5U98 - chains A and B of the 3 polymer chains in the assembly; structure by X-ray diffraction, 2.00 A resolution.

# Chain A
Protein: HLA class I histocompatibility antigen, B-57 alpha chain
From: Homo sapiens
UniProtKB: P18465 (1B57_HUMAN); residues 1-276 here correspond to UniProt positions 25-300 (UniProt number = residue number + 24)
Amino-acid sequence (277 residues; numbered 0 to 276; the number before each row is that of its first residue; numbering starts at 0):
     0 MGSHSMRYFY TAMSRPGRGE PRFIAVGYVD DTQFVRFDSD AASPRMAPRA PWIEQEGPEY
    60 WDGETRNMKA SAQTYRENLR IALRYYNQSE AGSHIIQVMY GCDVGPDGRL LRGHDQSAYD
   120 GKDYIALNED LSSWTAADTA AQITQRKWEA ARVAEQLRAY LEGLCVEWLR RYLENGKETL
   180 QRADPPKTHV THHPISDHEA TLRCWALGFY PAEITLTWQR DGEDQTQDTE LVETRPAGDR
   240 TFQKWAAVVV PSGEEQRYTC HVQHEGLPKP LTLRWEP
Not modelled in the structure: 0-1, 275-276
Cystine bridges: Cys-101/Cys-164, Cys-203/Cys-259
Sequence notes: initiating methionine (0)
Residues lining bound ligands: Abacavir (1KX; {(1S,4R)-4-[2-amino-6-(cyclopropylamino)-9H-purin-9-yl]cyclopent-2-en-1-yl}methanol): Tyr-9, Tyr-74, Asn-77, Ile-95, Val-97, Tyr-99, Asp-114, Gln-115, Ser-116, Ala-117, Tyr-123, Ile-124, Trp-147, Leu-156
What the authors report for this chain:
  - binding site for Abacavir: Asp-114, Ser-116

# Chain B
Protein: Beta-2-microglobulin
From: Homo sapiens
UniProtKB: P61769 (B2MG_HUMAN); residues 1-99 here correspond to UniProt positions 21-119 (UniProt number = residue number + 20)
Amino-acid sequence (99 residues; numbered 1 to 99; the number before each row is that of its first residue):
     1 IQRTPKIQVY SRHPAENGKS NFLNCYVSGF HPSDIEVDLL KNGERIEKVE HSDLSFSKDW
    61 SFYLLYYTEF TPTEKDEYAC RVNHVTLSQP KIVKWDRDM
Cystine bridges: Cys-25/Cys-80
UniProt features mapped onto this chain:
  - modified residue: Gln-2 (Pyrrolidone carboxylic acid)
  - glycosylation: Ile-1 (N-linked (Glc) (glycation) isoleucine), Lys-19 (N-linked (Glc) (glycation) lysine), Lys-41 (N-linked (Glc) (glycation) lysine), Lys-48 (N-linked (Glc) (glycation) lysine), Lys-58 (N-linked (Glc) (glycation) lysine), Lys-91 (N-linked (Glc) (glycation) lysine), Lys-94 (N-linked (Glc) (glycation) lysine)

# Interface between chain A and chain B
Residue-residue contacts - 55 pairs, chain A then chain B:
  Phe-8(A) with Ser-55(B); Phe-56(B), hydrophobic
  Tyr-9(A) with Phe-56(B)
  Thr-10(A) with Phe-56(B); Phe-62(B)
  Met-12(A) with Ser-33(B), hydrogen bond
  Arg-17(A) with Asp-34(B), salt bridge
  Ile-23(A) with Leu-54(B)
  Val-25(A) with Asp-53(B); Leu-54(B); Ser-55(B)
  Tyr-27(A) with Ser-55(B); Tyr-63(B), hydrogen bond
  Gln-32(A) with Asp-53(B), hydrogen bond
  Arg-35(A) with Asp-53(B), salt bridge
  Arg-48(A) with Asp-53(B), salt bridge
  Ile-94(A) with Pro-32(B), hydrophobic; Ser-33(B)
  Gln-96(A) with His-31(B), hydrogen bond; Phe-56(B); Trp-60(B), hydrogen bond (side chain-backbone); Phe-62(B)
  Val-97(A) with Phe-56(B)
  Gln-115(A) with Trp-60(B)
  Ser-116(A) with Trp-60(B)
  Ala-117(A) with Trp-60(B), hydrophobic
  Asp-119(A) with Ile-1(B), hydrogen bond (backbone-backbone); His-31(B)
  Gly-120(A) with Ile-1(B); His-31(B); Trp-60(B)
  Asp-122(A) with Trp-60(B), hydrogen bond
  His-192(A) with Asp-98(B)
  Arg-202(A) with Asp-98(B), hydrogen bond (side chain-backbone); Met-99(B)
  Trp-204(A) with Asp-98(B); Met-99(B)
  Val-231(A) with Gln-8(B)
  Glu-232(A) with Gln-8(B), hydrogen bond (backbone-side chain); Tyr-26(B), hydrogen bond; Ser-28(B), hydrogen bond
  Arg-234(A) with Gln-8(B), hydrogen bond; Tyr-10(B); Met-99(B), hydrogen bond (side chain-backbone)
  Pro-235(A) with Tyr-10(B), hydrogen bond (backbone-side chain); Asn-24(B); Tyr-26(B)
  Ala-236(A) with Arg-12(B), hydrogen bond (backbone-side chain); Asn-24(B), hydrogen bond (backbone-side chain)
  Gly-237(A) with Arg-12(B), hydrogen bond (backbone-side chain); Leu-65(B)
  Gln-242(A) with Tyr-10(B); Ser-11(B), hydrogen bond (side chain-backbone); Arg-12(B), hydrogen bond (side chain-backbone)
  Trp-244(A) with Met-99(B), hydrogen bond (side chain-backbone)
Interface residues without a listed pair, chain A (36 interface residues in all): Met-98, Lys-121, Leu-206, Thr-233, Asp-238
Interface residues without a listed pair, chain B (27 interface residues in all): Arg-3, Lys-6, His-13, Pro-14, Asp-59

# Overview
Chain A and chain B form an interface of 36 and 27 residues respectively, with 20 hydrogen bonds and 3 salt
bridges. Among the polar pairs are Arg-17(A)/Asp-34(B), Arg-35(A)/Asp-53(B) and Arg-48(A)/Asp-53(B). Bound to
chain A: Abacavir. From the paper: a binding site for Abacavir at Asp-114(A) and Ser-116(A).
Here chain A is HLA class I histocompatibility antigen, B-57 alpha chain and chain B is Beta-2-microglobulin,
both from Homo sapiens. Entry 5U98 (The crystal structure of a self-peptide complexed to Abacavir and
HLA-B*57:01) was determined by X-ray diffraction.
